PDB entry 8PHQ | electron microscopy, 2.69 A resolution | chains BL and CD of the 78 polymer chains in the assembly

Chain BL (and CD):
Protein: Major capsid protein
Organism: Borreliella burgdorferi B31
Notes: chain CD of this document is another copy of the same molecule, construct and numbering; everything in this record applies to it too
Chain sequence (319 residues; numbered 1 to 319; the number before each row is that of its first residue):
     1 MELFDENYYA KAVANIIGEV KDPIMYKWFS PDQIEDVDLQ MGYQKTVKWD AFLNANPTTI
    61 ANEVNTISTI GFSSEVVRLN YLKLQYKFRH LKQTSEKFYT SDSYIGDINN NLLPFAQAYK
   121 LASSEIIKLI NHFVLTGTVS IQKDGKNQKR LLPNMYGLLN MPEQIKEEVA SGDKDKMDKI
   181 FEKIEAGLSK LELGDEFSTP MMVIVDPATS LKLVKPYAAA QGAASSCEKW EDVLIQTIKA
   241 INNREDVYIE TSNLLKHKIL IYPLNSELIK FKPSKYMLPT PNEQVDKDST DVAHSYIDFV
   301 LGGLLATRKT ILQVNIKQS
Not modelled in the structure: 1-2, 219-222

Chain BL / chain CD interface:
Residue-residue contacts (64):
  Met41(BL) - Ile60(CD)
  Lys83(BL) - Thr58(CD)
  Lys83(BL) - Thr59(CD)
  Lys83(BL) - Ile60(CD)  hydrogen bond (backbone-backbone)
  Leu84(BL) - Pro57(CD)  hydrophobic
  Leu84(BL) - Thr58(CD)
  Leu84(BL) - Thr59(CD)
  Gln85(BL) - Thr58(CD)  hydrogen bond (backbone-backbone)
  Gln85(BL) - Ile60(CD)
  Gln85(BL) - Ile67(CD)
  Tyr86(BL) - Leu53(CD)
  Tyr86(BL) - Ala55(CD)  hydrogen bond (side chain-backbone)
  Tyr86(BL) - Asn56(CD)
  Tyr86(BL) - Pro57(CD)
  Tyr86(BL) - Ser68(CD)
  Tyr86(BL) - Ile70(CD)  hydrophobic
  Lys87(BL) - Ser68(CD)  hydrogen bond (backbone-backbone)
  Lys87(BL) - Thr69(CD)
  Lys87(BL) - Ile70(CD)  hydrogen bond (backbone-backbone)
  Phe88(BL) - Ile70(CD)
  Phe88(BL) - Phe72(CD)  hydrophobic
  Arg89(BL) - Phe72(CD)
  Ile108(BL) - Ser74(CD)  hydrogen bond (backbone-side chain)
  Asn111(BL) - Trp49(CD)
  Asn111(BL) - Phe72(CD)
  Asn111(BL) - Ser73(CD)
  Asn111(BL) - Ser74(CD)  hydrogen bond
  Leu112(BL) - Trp49(CD)
  Leu113(BL) - Trp49(CD)  hydrophobic
  Leu113(BL) - Phe72(CD)  hydrophobic
  Ala118(BL) - Phe72(CD)
  Leu121(BL) - Trp49(CD)
  Leu121(BL) - Ala51(CD)  hydrophobic
  Leu121(BL) - Phe72(CD)  hydrophobic
  Ala122(BL) - Ile70(CD)  hydrophobic
  Glu125(BL) - Ala51(CD)
  Glu125(BL) - Leu53(CD)
  Leu129(BL) - Pro57(CD)  hydrophobic
  Ser140(BL) - Asn56(CD)
  Ile141(BL) - Asn54(CD)
  Ile141(BL) - Ala55(CD)  hydrophobic
  Ile141(BL) - Asn56(CD)
  Asn147(BL) - Asn56(CD)  hydrogen bond (backbone-side chain)
  Lys149(BL) - Pro57(CD)
  Lys149(BL) - Thr59(CD)  hydrogen bond
  Leu211(BL) - Glu185(CD)
  Leu211(BL) - Ser189(CD)
  Leu211(BL) - Thr237(CD)
  Leu211(BL) - Ala240(CD)  hydrophobic
  Leu211(BL) - Ile241(CD)  hydrophobic
  Lys212(BL) - Glu185(CD)
  Val214(BL) - Ala240(CD)  hydrophobic
  Lys215(BL) - Phe181(CD)
  Lys215(BL) - Glu185(CD)  salt bridge
  Lys215(BL) - Tyr217(CD)
  Pro216(BL) - Tyr217(CD)  hydrophobic
  Ala223(BL) - Ala223(CD)
  Ala224(BL) - Ala223(CD)
  Ala224(BL) - Ser225(CD)  hydrogen bond (backbone-side chain)
  Ser226(BL) - Ser226(CD)  hydrogen bond (side chain-backbone)
  Ser226(BL) - Glu228(CD)
  Lys229(BL) - Gln236(CD)  hydrogen bond
  Tyr296(BL) - Ile67(CD)  hydrophobic
  Phe299(BL) - Pro57(CD)  hydrophobic
Interface residues without a listed pair, chain BL (38 interface residues in all): Lys21, Leu82, Tyr104, Asp107, Ile126, Val139
Interface residues without a listed pair, chain CD (37 interface residues in all): Val47, Asp50, Phe52, Val76, Leu188, Asp195, Ala218, Ala224

Overview:
38 residues of chain BL and 37 residues of chain CD are in contact, with 12 hydrogen bonds and 1 salt bridge.
Among the polar pairs are Lys215(BL)-Glu185(CD), Tyr86(BL)-Ala55(CD) and Ile108(BL)-Ser74(CD).
Chain BL and chain CD are both Major capsid protein (Borreliella burgdorferi B31); the structure, Top cap of
the Borrelia bacteriophage BB1 procapsid, fivefold-symmetrized outer shell, was determined by electron
microscopy, deposited together with 8PHP, 8PHR and 8PHS.
